PDB entry 7TKN | electron microscopy, 7.10 A resolution (low resolution: residue-level contacts below are approximate; hydrogen-bond / salt-bridge calls are withheld) | chains A and D of the 27 polymer chains in the assembly

[Chain A]
Name: ATP synthase subunit alpha
Organism: Saccharomyces cerevisiae
UniProt: P07251 (ATPA_YEAST); residues 1-510 here correspond to UniProt positions 36-545 (UniProt number = residue number + 35)
Sequence (510 residues; row label = number of the first residue in the row):
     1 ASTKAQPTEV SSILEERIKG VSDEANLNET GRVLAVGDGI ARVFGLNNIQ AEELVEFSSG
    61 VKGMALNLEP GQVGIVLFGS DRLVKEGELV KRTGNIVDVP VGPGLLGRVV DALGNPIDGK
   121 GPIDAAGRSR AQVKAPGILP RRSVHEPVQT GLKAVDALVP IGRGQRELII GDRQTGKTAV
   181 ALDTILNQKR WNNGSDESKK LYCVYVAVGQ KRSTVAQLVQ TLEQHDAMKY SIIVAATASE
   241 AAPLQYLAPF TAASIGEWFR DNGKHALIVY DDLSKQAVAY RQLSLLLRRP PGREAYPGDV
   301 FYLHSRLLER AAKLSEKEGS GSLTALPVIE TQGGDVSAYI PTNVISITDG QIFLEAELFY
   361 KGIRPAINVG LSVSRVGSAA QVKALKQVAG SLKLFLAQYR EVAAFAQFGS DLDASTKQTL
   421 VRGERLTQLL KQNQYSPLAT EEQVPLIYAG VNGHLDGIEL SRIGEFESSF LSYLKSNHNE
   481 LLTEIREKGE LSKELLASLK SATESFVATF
Disordered / not traced: 1-8, 408-409, 510
UniProt features mapped onto this chain:
  - binding site (ATP): Gly-171 to Thr-178
  - site: Ser-372 (Required for activity)
  - modified residue (Phosphoserine): Ser-22, Ser-143

[Chain D]
Name: ATP synthase subunit beta
Organism: Saccharomyces cerevisiae
Notes: EC 7.1.2.2
UniProt: P00830 (ATPB_YEAST); residues 1-478 here correspond to UniProt positions 34-511 (UniProt number = residue number + 33)
Sequence (478 residues; row label = number of the first residue in the row):
     1 ASAAQSTPIT GKVTAVIGAI VDVHFEQSEL PAILNALEIK TPQGKLVLEV AQHLGENTVR
    61 TIAMDGTEGL VRGEKVLDTG GPISVPVGRE TLGRIINVIG EPIDERGPIK SKLRKPIHAD
   121 PPSFAEQSTS AEILETGIKV VDLLAPYARG GKIGLFGGAG VGKTVFIQEL INNIAKAHGG
   181 FSVFTGVGER TREGNDLYRE MKETGVINLE GESKVALVFG QMNEPPGARA RVALTGLTIA
   241 EYFRDEEGQD VLLFIDNIFR FTQAGSEVSA LLGRIPSAVG YQPTLATDMG LLQERITTTK
   301 KGSVTSVQAV YVPADDLTDP APATTFAHLD ATTVLSRGIS ELGIYPAVDP LDSKSRLLDA
   361 AVVGQEHYDV ASKVQETLQT YKSLQDIIAI LGMDELSEQD KLTVERARKI QRFLSQPFAV
   421 AEVFTGIPGK LVRLKDTVAS FKAVLEGKYD NIPEHAFYMV GGIEDVVAKA EKLAAEAN
Disordered / not traced: 1-7, 476-478
UniProt features mapped onto this chain:
  - binding site (ATP): Gly-157 to Thr-164
  - modified residue: Thr-79 (Phosphothreonine), Thr-204 (Phosphothreonine), Ser-340 (Phosphoserine)

[Chain A / chain D interface]
Pairs across the interface - 11 pairs, chain A then chain D:
  Leu-34(A) / Gly-55(D)
  Ala-35(A) / His-53(D)
  Val-36(A) / His-53(D)
  Arg-82(A) / Ile-33(D)
  Val-84(A) / Ala-32(D)
  Val-84(A) / Ile-33(D)
  Ser-213(A) / Ser-128(D)
  Ala-216(A) / Thr-129(D)
  Gln-217(A) / Thr-129(D)
  Ala-238(A) / Thr-287(D)
  Ser-239(A) / Gly-290(D)
Other interface residues (no listed pair), chain A (13 interface residues in all): Lys-85, Ile-117, Gln-282
Other interface residues (no listed pair), chain D (14 interface residues in all): Pro-31, Gln-52, Phe-124, Pro-283, Ala-286, Leu-291

[In short]
13 residues of chain A face 14 of chain D across their interface. From UniProt: 8 ATP-binding residues on
chain A; 8 ATP-binding residues on chain D.
Chain A is ATP synthase subunit alpha and chain D is ATP synthase subunit beta, both from Saccharomyces
cerevisiae; the structure, Yeast ATP synthase State 3binding(c) with 10 mM ATP backbone model, was determined
by electron microscopy (same publication as 7TJS, 7TJT, 7TJU, 7TJV, 7TJW, 7TJX and 30 further entries).
